3KW4 - chain A; structure by X-ray diffraction, 2.67 A resolution.

# Chain A
Molecule: Cytochrome P450 2B4
Organism: Oryctolagus cuniculus
Notes: EC 1.14.14.1
Reference sequence: P00178 (CP2B4_RABIT); aligned to UniProt positions 1-472 over residues 20-491 (the alignment contains insertions or deletions, so no single offset holds)
Amino-acid sequence (476 residues; numbered 20 to 495; the number before each row is that of its first residue):
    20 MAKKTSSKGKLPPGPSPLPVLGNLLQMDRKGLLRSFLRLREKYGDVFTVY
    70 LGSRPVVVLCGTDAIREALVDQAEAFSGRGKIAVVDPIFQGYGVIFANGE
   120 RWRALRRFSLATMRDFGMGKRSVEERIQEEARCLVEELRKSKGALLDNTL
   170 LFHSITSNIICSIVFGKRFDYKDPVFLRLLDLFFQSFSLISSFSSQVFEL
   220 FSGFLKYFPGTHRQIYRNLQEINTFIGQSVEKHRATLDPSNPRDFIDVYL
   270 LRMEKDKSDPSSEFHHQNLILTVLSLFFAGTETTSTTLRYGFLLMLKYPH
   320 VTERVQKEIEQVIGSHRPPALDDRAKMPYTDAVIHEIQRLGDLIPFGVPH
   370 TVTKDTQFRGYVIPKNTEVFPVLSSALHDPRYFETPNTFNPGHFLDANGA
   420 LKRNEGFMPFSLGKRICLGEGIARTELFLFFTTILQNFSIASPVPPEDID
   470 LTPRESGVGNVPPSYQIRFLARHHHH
Unresolved in the structure: 20-26, 493-495
Differences from the reference sequence: engineered mutation Ala21 (Glu2 in P00178), Lys22 (Gly in P00178), Lys23 (His in P00178), Thr24 (Pro in P00178), Ser25 (Lys in P00178), Ser26 (Ala in P00178), Lys27 (His in P00178), Lys29 (Arg in P00178), Tyr226 (His in P00178); expression tag (492-495)
Metal / ion sites: heme Fe near Cys436 (its only coordinating residue here)
Ligand contacts:
  - CH0 (2-{[(3alpha,5alpha,7alpha,8alpha,10alpha,12alpha,17alpha)-3,12-bis{2-[(4-O-alpha-D-glucopyranosyl-beta-D-glucopyranosyl)oxy]ethoxy}cholan-7-yl]oxy}ethyl 4-O-alpha-D-glucopyranosyl-beta-D-glucopyranoside): Val39, Leu43, Arg48, Ser211, Phe212, Ser213, Val216, Phe220, Phe223, Leu224, Glu474
  - 5-cyclohexyl-1-pentyl-beta-D-maltoside (CM5), molecule 1: Leu43, Leu44, Met46, Asp47, Arg48, Gly50, Leu51, Ser54, Arg57, Phe212, Gln215, Val216, Leu219
  - 5-cyclohexyl-1-pentyl-beta-D-maltoside (CM5), molecule 2: Ser176, Cys180, Phe184, Lys186, Phe188, Asp192, Val194, Phe195, Leu198, Leu199, Phe202, Ile241, Phe244, Lys251, Phe296
  - heme (HEM): Arg98, Val113, Ile114, Trp121, Arg125, Ile179, Leu295, Ala298, Gly299, Thr302, Thr303, Thr306, Gln357, Ile363, Val367, His369, Leu392, Pro428, Phe429, Ser430, Leu431, Arg434, Ile435, Cys436, Leu437, Gly438, Ile441, Ala442, Glu445
  - ticlopidine (TIC): Ile114, Phe115, Phe206, Ile209, Ser210, Phe297, Ala298, Glu301, Thr302, Ile363, Val367, Val477, Gly478
From the paper describing this entry:
  - binding site for ticlopidine: Ile114, Phe115, Phe206, Ile209, Ser210, Phe297, Ala298, Glu301, Thr302, Ile363, Val367, Val477
  - conformationally variable residues (helix shift, side-chain flip): Phe206, Phe296, Phe297

# Overview
Bound to chain A: heme, ticlopidine, 5-cyclohexyl-1-pentyl-beta-D-maltoside and compound CH0. From the paper:
a binding site for ticlopidine at Ile114, Phe115 and Phe206 among others; conformational variability at
Phe206, Phe296 and Phe297.
Chain A is Cytochrome P450 2B4 (Oryctolagus cuniculus); the structure, Crystal structure of cytochrome 2B4 in
complex with the anti-platelet drug ticlopidine, was determined by X-ray diffraction together with 3ME6 from
the same study.
